Entry 1R56 (X-ray diffraction, 2.30 A resolution); this record covers chains B and D of the 4 polymer chains in the assembly.

Chain B (and D):
Name: Uricase
Source organism: Aspergillus flavus
Notes: EC 1.7.3.3; chain D of this document is another copy of the same molecule, construct and numbering; everything in this record applies to it too
Reference sequence: Q00511 (URIC_ASPFL); residues 1-301 here = UniProt positions 1-301
Amino-acid sequence (301 residues; each row starts with the number of its first residue):
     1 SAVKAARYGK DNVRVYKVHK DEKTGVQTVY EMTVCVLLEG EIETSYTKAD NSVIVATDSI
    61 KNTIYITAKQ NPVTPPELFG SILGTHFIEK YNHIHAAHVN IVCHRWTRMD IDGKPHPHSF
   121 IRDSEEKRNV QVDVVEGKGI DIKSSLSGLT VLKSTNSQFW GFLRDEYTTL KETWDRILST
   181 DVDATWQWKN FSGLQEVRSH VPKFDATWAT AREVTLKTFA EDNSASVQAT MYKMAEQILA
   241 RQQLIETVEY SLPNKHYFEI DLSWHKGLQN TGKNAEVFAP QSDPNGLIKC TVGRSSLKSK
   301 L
Unresolved in the structure: 296-301
Construct notes: modified residue (1)
Modified / non-standard residues: S1 (n-acetyl-serine; SAC)

Chain B / chain D interface:
Contacting residue pairs - 117 pairs, chain B then chain D:
  R14(B) - P280(D)
  R14(B) - Q281(D)
  R14(B) - S282(D)  hydrogen bond
  V15(B) - F278(D)
  V15(B) - P280(D)
  Y16(B) - S154(D)
  Y16(B) - I177(D)  hydrophobic
  Y16(B) - Y257(D)  hydrophobic
  Y16(B) - E276(D)
  Y16(B) - V277(D)
  Y16(B) - F278(D)  hydrogen bond (backbone-backbone)
  Y16(B) - P280(D)
  K17(B) - E276(D)
  K17(B) - V277(D)
  V18(B) - E276(D)  hydrogen bond (backbone-backbone)
  Q27(B) - S154(D)  hydrogen bond
  Q27(B) - T155(D)
  V29(B) - S154(D)
  E31(B) - Y257(D)  hydrogen bond
  E31(B) - P280(D)
  N62(B) - W264(D)
  Y65(B) - I260(D)  hydrophobic
  Y65(B) - A279(D)
  I66(B) - L262(D)  hydrophobic
  I66(B) - W264(D)  hydrophobic
  I66(B) - H265(D)
  I66(B) - L268(D)  hydrophobic
  A68(B) - V277(D)
  K69(B) - L268(D)
  K69(B) - Q269(D)  hydrogen bond (side chain-backbone)
  K69(B) - N270(D)  hydrogen bond
  K69(B) - N274(D)  hydrogen bond (side chain-backbone)
  K69(B) - E276(D)  salt bridge
  K69(B) - V277(D)
  W106(B) - T150(D)
  W106(B) - V151(D)
  W106(B) - L152(D)  hydrophobic
  W106(B) - S179(D)
  W106(B) - Y257(D)
  M109(B) - V151(D)  hydrophobic
  M109(B) - F219(D)  hydrophobic
  I111(B) - A220(D)  hydrophobic
  I111(B) - E221(D)
  D112(B) - K217(D)  salt bridge
  H116(B) - A220(D)  hydrogen bond (side chain-backbone)
  H118(B) - K153(D)
  H118(B) - S154(D)  hydrogen bond (backbone-backbone)
  H118(B) - T155(D)
  H118(B) - N156(D)
  S119(B) - L152(D)
  S119(B) - K153(D)
  S119(B) - A220(D)
  F120(B) - V151(D)
  F120(B) - L152(D)  hydrogen bond (backbone-backbone)
  F120(B) - S154(D)
  I121(B) - L149(D)  hydrophobic
  I121(B) - T150(D)
  R122(B) - T150(D)  hydrogen bond (backbone-backbone)
  D123(B) - D123(D)
  D123(B) - S124(D)  hydrogen bond (backbone-side chain)
  S124(B) - D123(D)  hydrogen bond (backbone-backbone)
  L149(B) - I121(D)  hydrophobic
  T150(B) - W106(D)
  T150(B) - I121(D)
  T150(B) - R122(D)  hydrogen bond (backbone-backbone)
  V151(B) - W106(D)
  V151(B) - M109(D)  hydrophobic
  V151(B) - F120(D)
  L152(B) - Y16(D)  hydrophobic
  L152(B) - W106(D)  hydrophobic
  L152(B) - S119(D)
  L152(B) - F120(D)  hydrogen bond (backbone-backbone)
  K153(B) - H118(D)
  S154(B) - Y16(D)
  S154(B) - Q27(D)  hydrogen bond
  S154(B) - V29(D)
  S154(B) - H118(D)  hydrogen bond (backbone-backbone)
  S154(B) - F120(D)
  T155(B) - Q27(D)
  T155(B) - H118(D)
  N156(B) - H118(D)
  D175(B) - K20(D)  salt bridge
  I177(B) - Y16(D)  hydrophobic
  L216(B) - M109(D)  hydrophobic
  L216(B) - I111(D)
  K217(B) - I111(D)
  K217(B) - D112(D)  salt bridge
  F219(B) - M109(D)  hydrophobic
  A220(B) - I111(D)  hydrophobic
  A220(B) - H116(D)  hydrogen bond (backbone-side chain)
  A220(B) - S119(D)
  E221(B) - I111(D)
  Y257(B) - Y16(D)  hydrophobic
  Y257(B) - E31(D)  hydrogen bond
  Y257(B) - W106(D)
  I260(B) - Y65(D)  hydrophobic
  L262(B) - I66(D)  hydrophobic
  W264(B) - N62(D)
  W264(B) - I66(D)  hydrophobic
  H265(B) - I66(D)
  Q269(B) - K69(D)  hydrogen bond (backbone-side chain)
  N270(B) - K69(D)  hydrogen bond
  N274(B) - K69(D)  hydrogen bond (backbone-side chain)
  E276(B) - Y16(D)
  E276(B) - K17(D)
  E276(B) - V18(D)  hydrogen bond (backbone-backbone)
  E276(B) - K69(D)  salt bridge
  V277(B) - Y16(D)
  V277(B) - A68(D)
  V277(B) - K69(D)
  F278(B) - Y16(D)  hydrogen bond (backbone-backbone)
  A279(B) - Y65(D)
  P280(B) - R14(D)
  P280(B) - V15(D)
  P280(B) - Y16(D)  hydrophobic
  Q281(B) - R14(D)
  S282(B) - R14(D)  hydrogen bond
Other interface residues (no listed pair), chain B (62 interface residues in all): K20, Q70, E125, S179, R212, L268, A275
Other interface residues (no listed pair), chain D (62 interface residues in all): Q70, E125, D175, R212, L216, A275

In short:
The chain B/chain D interface involves 62 residues from each chain; the contacts include 26 hydrogen bonds and
5 salt bridges. Polar contacts include K69(B)-E276(D), D112(B)-K217(D) and D175(B)-K20(D).
Both chains are Uricase (Aspergillus flavus). Entry 1R56 (Uncomplexed urate oxidase from aspergillus flavus)
was determined by X-ray diffraction, deposited together with 1R4S, 1R4U and 1R51.
